Entry 4BF1 (X-ray diffraction, 1.35 A resolution); this record covers chain A.

Chain A:
Name: Carbonic anhydrase 2
Organism: Homo sapiens
Notes: EC 4.2.1.1
Reference sequence: P00918 (CAH2_HUMAN); the author numbering skips numbers that UniProt does not, so the offset changes along the chain: 2-125 = UniProt 2-125; 127-261 = UniProt 126-260
Amino-acid sequence (259 residues; each row starts with the number of its first residue; note: 1 number in that range is skipped by the numbering (no residue carries it; nothing is unmodelled there)):
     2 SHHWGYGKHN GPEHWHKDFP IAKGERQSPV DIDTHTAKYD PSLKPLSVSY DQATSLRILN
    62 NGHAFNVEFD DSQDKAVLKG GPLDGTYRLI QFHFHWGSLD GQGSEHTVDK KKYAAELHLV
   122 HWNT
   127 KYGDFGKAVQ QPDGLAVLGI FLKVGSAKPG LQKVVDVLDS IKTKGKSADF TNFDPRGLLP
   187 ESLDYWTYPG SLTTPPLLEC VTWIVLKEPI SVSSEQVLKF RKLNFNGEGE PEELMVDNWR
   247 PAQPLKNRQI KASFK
Not modelled in the structure: 2-3
Metal / ion sites: Na+: S73, S220; Zn2+: H94, H96, H119 (together with 9FK)
Residues lining bound ligands: 9FK (5-(1-naphthalen-1-yl-1,2,3-triazol-4-yl)thiophene-2-sulfonamide): Q92, H94, H96, E106, H119, V121, F131, V135, L141, V143, S197, L198, T199, T200, P201, P202, L204, W209
Swiss-Prot annotation at these positions:
  - active site: H64 (Proton donor/acceptor)
  - binding site (Zn(2+)): H94, H96, H119
  - binding site (substrate): T199, T200
  - site: Y7 (Fine-tunes the proton-transfer properties of H-64), N62 (Fine-tunes the proton-transfer properties of H-64), N67 (Fine-tunes the proton-transfer properties of H-64), Q92 (Involved in the binding of some activators, including histamine and L-histidine)
  - modified residue: S2 (N-acetylserine), S166 (Phosphoserine), S173 (Phosphoserine)

In short:
Chain A binds compound 9FK. S73 and S220 coordinate Na+. H94, H96 and H119 form the Zn2+ site. Curated
annotation (UniProt) lists active-site residue H64, 3 Zn2+-binding residues and substrate-binding residues
T199 and T200.
Chain A is Carbonic anhydrase 2 (Homo sapiens); the structure, Three dimensional structure of human carbonic
anhydrase II in complex with 5-(1-naphthalen-1-yl-1,2,3-triazol-4-yl)thiophene-2-sulfonamide, was determined
by X-ray diffraction together with 4BF6 from the same study.
